6FOC - chains D and G of the 8 polymer chains in the assembly; structure by X-ray diffraction, 4.00 A resolution.

Chain D:
Protein: ATP synthase subunit beta
From: Mycolicibacterium smegmatis MC2 155
Notes: EC 3.6.3.14
UniProtKB: A0R200 (ATPB_MYCS2); residues 1-475 here = UniProt positions 1-475
Amino-acid sequence (475 residues; row label = number of the first residue in the row):
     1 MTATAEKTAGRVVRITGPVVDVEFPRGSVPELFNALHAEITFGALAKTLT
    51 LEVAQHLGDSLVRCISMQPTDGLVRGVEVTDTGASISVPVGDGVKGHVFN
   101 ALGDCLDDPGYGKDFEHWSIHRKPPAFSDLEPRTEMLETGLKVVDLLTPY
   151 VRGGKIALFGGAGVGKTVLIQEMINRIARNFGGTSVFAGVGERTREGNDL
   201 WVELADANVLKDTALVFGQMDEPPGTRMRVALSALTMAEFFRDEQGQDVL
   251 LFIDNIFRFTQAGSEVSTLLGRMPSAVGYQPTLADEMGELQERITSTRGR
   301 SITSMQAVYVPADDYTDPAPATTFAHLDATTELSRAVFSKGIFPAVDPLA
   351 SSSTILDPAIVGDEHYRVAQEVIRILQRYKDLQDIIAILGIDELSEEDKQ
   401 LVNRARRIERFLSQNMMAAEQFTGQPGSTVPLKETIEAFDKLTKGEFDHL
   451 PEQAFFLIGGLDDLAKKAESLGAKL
Disordered / not traced: 1-8, 42-46, 109-115, 472-475
Bound ions: Mg2+: Thr167 (together with ADP)
Residues lining bound ligands: ADP (adenosine-5'-diphosphate): Gly161, Ala162, Gly163, Val164, Gly165, Lys166, Thr167, Val168, Glu196, Phe338, Phe343, Pro344, Met416, Ala419, Phe422

Chain G:
Protein: ATP synthase gamma chain
From: Mycolicibacterium smegmatis MC2 155
UniProtKB: A0R201 (ATPG_MYCS2); residues 1-307 here = UniProt positions 1-307
Amino-acid sequence (307 residues; numbered 1 to 307; the number before each row is that of its first residue):
     1 MAATLRELRGRIRSAGSIKKITKAQELIATSRIAKAQARVEAARPYAAEI
    51 TNMLTELAGASALDHPLLVERKQPKRAGVLVVSSDRGLCGAYNANVLRRA
   101 EELFSLLRDEGKDPVLYVVGRKALGYFSFRQRTVVESWTGFSERPTYENA
   151 REIADTLVNAFMAGADDEGDDAGADGILGVDELHIVFTEFRSMLSQTAVA
   201 RRAAPMEVEYVGEVETGPRTLYSFEPDPETLFDALLPRYIATRVYAALLE
   251 AAASESASRRRAMKSATDNADDLIKALTLAANRERQAQITQEISEIVGGA
   301 NALAGSK
Disordered / not traced: 1-3, 58-83, 109-118, 130-138, 164-187, 199-237, 305-307
Reported in the primary citation:
  - conformationally variable residues (domain motion): Thr22 to Ile33

How chain D and chain G interact:
Contacting residue pairs (17; chain D residue first):
  Gly271(D) with Leu303(G)
  Met273(D) with Ala300(G), hydrophobic
  Ser275(D) with Ile296(G)
  Asp314(D) with Arg6(G), salt bridge
  Tyr315(D) with Arg6(G)
  Thr316(D) with Arg6(G)
  Asp381(D) with Arg13(G), salt bridge
  Asp384(D) with Ser14(G), hydrogen bond; Ser17(G); Ile18(G)
  Ile385(D) with Ile21(G), hydrophobic
  Ile388(D) with Ile18(G), hydrophobic
  Leu389(D) with Ile21(G), hydrophobic; Leu88(G), hydrophobic
  Glu393(D) with Gln25(G), hydrogen bond; Arg86(G), salt bridge; Leu88(G)
Interface residues without a listed pair, chain D (16 interface residues in all): Pro274, Val277, Asp313, Lys380
Interface residues without a listed pair, chain G (14 interface residues in all): Gly10, Glu292

Overview:
16 residues of chain D and 14 residues of chain G are in contact, with 2 hydrogen bonds and 3 salt bridges.
Polar contacts include Asp314(D)-Arg6(G), Asp381(D)-Arg13(G) and Glu393(D)-Arg86(G). Ligands of chain D: ADP.
From the paper: conformational variability at Thr22(G).
Here chain D is ATP synthase subunit beta and chain G is ATP synthase gamma chain, both from Mycolicibacterium
smegmatis MC2 155. Entry 6FOC (F1-ATPase from Mycobacterium smegmatis) was determined by X-ray diffraction.
